PDB entry 1CQ7 | X-ray diffraction, 2.40 A resolution | chain A

[Chain A]
Molecule: Aspartate aminotransferase
From: Escherichia coli
Notes: EC 2.6.1.1
UniProtKB: P00509 (AAT_ECOLI); the construct has insertions or renumbered stretches relative to UniProt, so the offset changes along the chain: 5-64 = UniProt 1-60; 66-126 = UniProt 61-121; 133-152 = UniProt 123-142; 154-231 = UniProt 143-220; 1 more segments
Amino-acid sequence (396 residues; numbered 5 to 409; 9 numbers in that range are skipped by the numbering (no residue carries them; nothing is unmodelled there); the number before each row is that of its first residue):
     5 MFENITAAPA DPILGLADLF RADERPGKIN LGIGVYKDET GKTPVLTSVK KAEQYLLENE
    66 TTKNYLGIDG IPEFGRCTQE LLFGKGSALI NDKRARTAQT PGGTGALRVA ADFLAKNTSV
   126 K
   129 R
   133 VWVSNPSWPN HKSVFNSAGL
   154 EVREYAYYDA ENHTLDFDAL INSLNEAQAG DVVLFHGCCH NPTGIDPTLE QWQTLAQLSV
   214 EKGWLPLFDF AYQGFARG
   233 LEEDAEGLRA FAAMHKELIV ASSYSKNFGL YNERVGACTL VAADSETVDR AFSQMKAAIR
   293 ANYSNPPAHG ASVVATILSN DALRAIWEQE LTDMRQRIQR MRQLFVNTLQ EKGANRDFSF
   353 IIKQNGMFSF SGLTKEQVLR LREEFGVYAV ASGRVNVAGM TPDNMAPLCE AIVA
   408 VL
Small-molecule neighbours: PY5 (2-[O-phosphonopyridoxyl]-amino-pentanoic acid): Ile17, Leu18, Ile37, Gly38, Tyr70, Gly107, Gly108, Thr109, Trp140, His143, His189, Asn194, Asp222, Ala224, Tyr225, Ser255, Ser257, Lys258, Arg266, Arg292, Phe360, Arg386
UniProt features mapped onto this chain:
  - binding site (L-aspartate): Gly38, Trp140, Asn194, Arg386
  - modified residue: Lys258 (N6-(pyridoxal phosphate)lysine)

[Summary]
Ligands of chain A: compound PY5. UniProt lists 4 L-aspartate-binding residues.
Chain A is Aspartate aminotransferase (Escherichia coli); the structure, Aspartate aminotransferase (e.c.
2.6.1.1) complexed with C5-pyridoxal-5P-phosphate, was determined by X-ray diffraction (same publication as
1C9C, 1CQ6 and 1CQ8).
